Entry 6T5A (X-ray diffraction, 1.83 A resolution); this record covers chains C and G of the 8 polymer chains in the assembly.

# Chain C
Molecule: Tegument protein UL51
Source organism: Human herpesvirus 1
UniProt: D3YPL0 (D3YPL0_HHV1); residue numbers follow UniProt; this construct covers 8-142
Amino-acid sequence (136 residues; numbered 7 to 142; the number before each row is that of its first residue):
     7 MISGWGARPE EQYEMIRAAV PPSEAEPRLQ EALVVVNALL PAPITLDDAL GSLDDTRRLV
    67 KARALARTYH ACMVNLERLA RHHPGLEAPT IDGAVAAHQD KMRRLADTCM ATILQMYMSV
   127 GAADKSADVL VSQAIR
Unresolved in the structure: 7-23, 90-95, 126-142
Construct notes: initiating methionine (7); engineered mutation Ser9 (Cys in D3YPL0)

# Chain G
Molecule: Cytoplasmic envelopment protein 1
Source organism: Human herpesvirus 1
UniProt: A0A110B4Q7 (A0A110B4Q7_HHV1); residues 1-296 here = UniProt positions 1-296
Amino-acid sequence (304 residues; row label = number of the first residue in the row):
     1 MAAATADDEG SAATILKQAI AGDRSLVEAA EAISQQTLLR LACEVRQVGD RQPRFTATSI
    61 ARVDVAPGCR LRFVLDGSPE DAYVTSEDYF KRCCGQSSYR GFAVAVLTAN EDHVHSLAVP
   121 PLVLLHRFSL FNPRDLLDFE LACLLMYLEN CPRSHATPST FAKVLAWLGV AGRRTSPFER
   181 VRCLFLRSCH WVLNTLMFMV HVKPFDDEFV LPHWYMARYL LANNPPPVLS ALFCATPTSS
   241 SFRLPGPPPR SDCVAYNPAG IMGSCWASEE VRAPLVYWWL SETPKRQTSS LFYQFCGSLE
   301 VLFQ
Unresolved in the structure: 1-10, 235-252
Construct notes: expression tag (297-304)

# How chain C and chain G interact
Pairs across the interface - 96 pairs, chain C then chain G:
  Val26(C) - Gln304(G)  hydrogen bond (backbone-side chain)
  Pro27(C) - Gln304(G)
  Pro28(C) - Gln304(G)
  Ala31(C) - Gln304(G)  hydrogen bond (backbone-side chain)
  Pro33(C) - Phe303(G)
  Pro33(C) - Gln304(G)
  Arg34(C) - Val301(G)
  Arg34(C) - Leu302(G)
  Arg34(C) - Phe303(G)  hydrogen bond (backbone-backbone)
  Leu35(C) - Val301(G)
  Leu35(C) - Leu302(G)  hydrophobic
  Gln36(C) - Leu299(G)
  Gln36(C) - Glu300(G)
  Gln36(C) - Val301(G)  hydrogen bond (backbone-backbone)
  Gln36(C) - Phe303(G)
  Glu37(C) - Leu299(G)
  Glu37(C) - Glu300(G)
  Ala38(C) - Ser298(G)
  Ala38(C) - Leu299(G)  hydrogen bond (backbone-backbone)
  Leu39(C) - Gly297(G)
  Val40(C) - Phe295(G)  hydrophobic
  Val40(C) - Cys296(G)
  Val40(C) - Gly297(G)  hydrogen bond (backbone-backbone)
  Val40(C) - Leu299(G)  hydrophobic
  Val41(C) - Phe295(G)
  Val42(C) - Tyr293(G)
  Val42(C) - Gln294(G)
  Val42(C) - Phe295(G)  hydrogen bond (backbone-backbone)
  Asn43(C) - Phe178(G)
  Asn43(C) - Arg180(G)
  Asn43(C) - Tyr293(G)
  Asn43(C) - Gln294(G)  hydrogen bond
  Ala44(C) - Arg180(G)  hydrogen bond (backbone-side chain)
  Ala44(C) - Phe292(G)
  Ala44(C) - Tyr293(G)  hydrogen bond (backbone-backbone)
  Leu45(C) - Ala30(G)
  Leu45(C) - Ser34(G)
  Leu45(C) - Phe292(G)
  Leu46(C) - Ser34(G)
  Leu46(C) - Thr37(G)
  Leu46(C) - Leu291(G)
  Leu46(C) - Phe292(G)
  Pro47(C) - Thr37(G)
  Pro47(C) - Val106(G)  hydrophobic
  Pro47(C) - Leu184(G)  hydrophobic
  Pro47(C) - Leu291(G)
  Pro47(C) - Phe292(G)
  Ala48(C) - Val106(G)
  Ala48(C) - Arg286(G)
  Ala48(C) - Leu291(G)  hydrogen bond (backbone-backbone)
  Pro49(C) - Val106(G)
  Pro49(C) - His126(G)
  Pro49(C) - Arg127(G)
  Ile50(C) - Thr37(G)
  Ile50(C) - Thr108(G)
  Ile50(C) - Arg127(G)
  Leu52(C) - Ser11(G)
  Asp53(C) - Ser11(G)  hydrogen bond
  Ala55(C) - Ile33(G)  hydrophobic
  Ala55(C) - Gln36(G)
  Leu56(C) - Ser11(G)
  Leu56(C) - Gln18(G)
  Leu56(C) - Ile33(G)  hydrophobic
  Ser58(C) - Gln36(G)  hydrogen bond
  Ser58(C) - Thr108(G)
  Ser58(C) - Ala109(G)
  Ser58(C) - Asn110(G)  hydrogen bond
  Leu59(C) - Gln18(G)
  Leu59(C) - Ala32(G)
  Leu59(C) - Gln36(G)
  Asp61(C) - Asn110(G)  hydrogen bond
  Thr62(C) - Gln36(G)  hydrogen bond
  Thr62(C) - Pro212(G)
  Leu65(C) - Pro212(G)  hydrophobic
  Leu65(C) - His213(G)
  Leu65(C) - Met216(G)  hydrophobic
  Ala68(C) - Met216(G)
  Arg69(C) - Asp207(G)  salt bridge
  Arg69(C) - Tyr215(G)
  Ala72(C) - Met216(G)  hydrophobic
  Ala72(C) - Tyr219(G)
  Arg73(C) - Tyr215(G)  hydrogen bond
  Tyr75(C) - Leu220(G)  hydrophobic
  Tyr75(C) - Pro226(G)
  Tyr75(C) - Leu229(G)
  His76(C) - Tyr219(G)
  Met116(C) - Pro226(G)  hydrophobic
  Met116(C) - Val228(G)  hydrophobic
  Met116(C) - Leu229(G)  hydrophobic
  Ile119(C) - Met216(G)  hydrophobic
  Ile119(C) - Leu220(G)  hydrophobic
  Leu120(C) - Val228(G)
  Tyr123(C) - His213(G)  hydrogen bond
  Tyr123(C) - Met216(G)
  Tyr123(C) - Leu232(G)  hydrophobic
  Tyr123(C) - Phe233(G)
Also at the interface, not in a pair above, chain C (46 interface residues in all): Glu32, Asp54, Gly57, Arg63, Met124
Also at the interface, not in a pair above, chain G (48 interface residues in all): Thr14, Ile15, Leu107, Val210

# Summary
Chain C and chain G form an interface of 46 and 48 residues respectively; the contacts include 18 hydrogen
bonds and 1 salt bridge. Among the polar pairs are Arg69(C)-Asp207(G), Val26(C)-Gln304(G) and
Ala31(C)-Gln304(G).
Chain C is Tegument protein UL51 and chain G is Cytoplasmic envelopment protein 1, both from Human herpesvirus
1; the structure, Crystal structure of herpes simplex virus 1 pUL7:pUL51 complex, was determined by X-ray
diffraction.
